PDB entry 5C8F | X-ray diffraction, 2.65 A resolution | chain A

== Chain A ==
Molecule: Light-dependent transcriptional regulator CarH
Source organism: Thermus thermophilus (strain HB27 / ATCC BAA-163 / DSM 7039)
UniProt: Q746J7 (Q746J7_THET2); residues 1-285 here = UniProt positions 1-285
Chain sequence (305 residues; each row starts with the number of its first residue; numbers below 1 keep their minus sign (Met-19 is residue -19)):
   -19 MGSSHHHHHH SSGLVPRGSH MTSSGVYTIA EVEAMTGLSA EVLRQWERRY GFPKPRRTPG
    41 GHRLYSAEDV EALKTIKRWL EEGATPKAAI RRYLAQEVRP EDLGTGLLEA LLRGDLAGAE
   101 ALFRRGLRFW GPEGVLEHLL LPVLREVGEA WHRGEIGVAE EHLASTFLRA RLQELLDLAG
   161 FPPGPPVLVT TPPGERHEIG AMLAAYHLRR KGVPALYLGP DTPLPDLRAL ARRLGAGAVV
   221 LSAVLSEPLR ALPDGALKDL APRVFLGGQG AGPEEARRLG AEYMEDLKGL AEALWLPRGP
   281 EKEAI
Unresolved in the structure: -19 to 4, 279-285
Differences from the reference sequence: initiating methionine (-19); expression tag (-18 to 0)
Ion coordination: cobalamin Co: His132, His177
Small-molecule neighbours: cobalamin (B12): Leu124, Arg125, Gly128, Glu129, Trp131, His132, Glu141, Ser145, Arg176, His177, Glu178, Ile179, Gly180, Leu183, Val220, Leu221, Ser222, Val224, Leu225, Glu227, Leu246, Gly247, Gly248, Gln249, Met264, Glu265, Asp266, Leu267, Leu270
From the paper describing this entry:
  - cobalamin coordination: His132
  - conformationally variable residues (domain motion): His132
  - mutagenesis - H132A: decreased binding to Cbl
  - mutagenesis - H132A: decreased binding to cobalamin
  - mutagenesis - H142A, D201R: decreased binding to AdoCbl
  - mutagenesis - Y30A, H42A, W131A, E141A, H142A, R176D/D201R, R176E/D201R, D201R: decreased binding to DNA
  - mutagenesis - Q25A, W131F: unchanged binding to DNA
  - mutagenesis - R29A, R43A: abolished binding to DNA

== Summary ==
Bound to chain A: cobalamin. His132 and His177 coordinate a cobalamin Co ion. The paper reports that Y30A,
H42A and W131A, among others, reduce binding to DNA; cobalamin coordination by His132; 13 substitutions were
tested in all.
Chain A is Light-dependent transcriptional regulator CarH (Thermus thermophilus (strain HB27 / ATCC BAA-163 /
DSM 7039)); the structure, Crystal structure of light-exposed full-length Thermus thermophilus CarH bound to
cobalamin, was determined by X-ray diffraction (same publication as 5C8A, 5C8D and 5C8E).
